9G9G - chains G and R of the 12 polymer chains in the assembly; structure by electron microscopy, 3.38 A resolution.

== Chain G ==
Molecule: CRISPR system Cms protein Csm4
From: Enterococcus italicus DSM 15952
Reference sequence: E6LHV4 (CSM4_ENTI1); residue numbers follow UniProt; this construct covers 1-307
Chain sequence (307 residues; row label = number of the first residue in the row):
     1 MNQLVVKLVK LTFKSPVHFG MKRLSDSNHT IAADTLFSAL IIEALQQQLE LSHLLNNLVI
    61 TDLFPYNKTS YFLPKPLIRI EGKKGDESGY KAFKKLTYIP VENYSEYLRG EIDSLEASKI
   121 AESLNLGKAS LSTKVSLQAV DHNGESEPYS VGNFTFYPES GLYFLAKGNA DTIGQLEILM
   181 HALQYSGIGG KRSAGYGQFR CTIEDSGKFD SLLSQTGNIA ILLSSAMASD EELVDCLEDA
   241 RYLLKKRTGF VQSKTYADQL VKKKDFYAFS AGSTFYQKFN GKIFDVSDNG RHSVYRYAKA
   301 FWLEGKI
Not modelled in the structure: 1-4, 82-88

== Chain R ==
Molecule: 45-nt RNA strand
From: Enterococcus italicus DSM 15952
Sequence (45 nucleotides; row label = number of the first residue in the row; numbers below 1 keep their minus sign (A-7 is residue -7)):
    -7 ACGAGAACAU GCGCGACAUU CCGAAGAACG CUGAAGCGCU GGGGG
Not modelled in the structure: 31-37

== How chain G and chain R interact ==
Contacting residue pairs - 65 pairs, chain G then chain R:
  His18(G) with A-4(R), salt bridge to the phosphate
  Gly20(G) with G-5(R), sugar contact; A-4(R), phosphate contact
  Met21(G) with G-5(R), sugar contact
  Lys22(G) with G-5(R), sugar contact
  Arg23(G) with G-5(R), sugar contact
  Thr35(G) with C-6(R), hydrogen bond to the phosphate; G-5(R), hydrogen bond to the phosphate
  Ser38(G) with C-6(R), hydrogen bond to the sugar
  Ala39(G) with C-6(R), base contact
  Ile41(G) with A-7(R), phosphate contact
  Ile42(G) with A-7(R), sugar contact; C-6(R), base contact
  Leu45(G) with A-7(R), base contact
  Thr133(G) with A1(R), hydrogen bond to the base
  Lys134(G) with A1(R), phosphate contact
  Val135(G) with A-1(R), hydrogen bond to the sugar; C0(R), sugar contact; A1(R), base contact; U2(R), sugar contact
  Ser136(G) with A-1(R), phosphate contact; C0(R), phosphate contact
  Leu137(G) with A-1(R), phosphate contact; C0(R), hydrogen bond to the phosphate; U2(R), sugar contact
  Gln138(G) with A-2(R), base contact; A-1(R), sugar contact; C0(R), hydrogen bond to the phosphate
  Ser146(G) with U2(R), base contact
  Glu147(G) with A-1(R), base contact
  Pro148(G) with A1(R), base contact
  Tyr149(G) with A-1(R), stacking on the base
  Ser186(G) with C-6(R), base contact
  Gly187(G) with C-6(R), hydrogen bond to the base
  Ile188(G) with C-6(R), base contact
  Gly189(G) with C-6(R), hydrogen bond to the base
  Gly190(G) with A-4(R), phosphate contact
  Lys191(G) with G-3(R), hydrogen bond to the phosphate
  Arg192(G) with C-6(R), base contact; G-3(R), salt bridge to the phosphate; A-2(R), phosphate contact
  Ser193(G) with A-2(R), hydrogen bond to the phosphate
  Arg247(G) with G-5(R), salt bridge to the phosphate
  Thr248(G) with G-5(R), base contact
  Gly249(G) with G-5(R), base contact
  Phe250(G) with C-6(R), phosphate contact; G-5(R), base contact; A-4(R), base contact
  Val251(G) with A-7(R), sugar contact; C-6(R), phosphate contact
  Gln252(G) with A-7(R), hydrogen bond to the sugar; C-6(R), hydrogen bond to the phosphate; A-4(R), hydrogen bond to the sugar; G-3(R), sugar contact
  Ser253(G) with A-7(R), hydrogen bond to the sugar
  Leu260(G) with A-4(R), base contact; G-3(R), base contact
  Lys262(G) with G-5(R), hydrogen bond to the base
  Lys263(G) with C-6(R), salt bridge to the phosphate; G-5(R), salt bridge to the phosphate
  His292(G) with A-7(R), stacking on the base
  Ser293(G) with A-7(R), base contact
  Val294(G) with A-7(R), sugar contact
  Tyr295(G) with A-7(R), sugar contact
  Arg296(G) with G-5(R), salt bridge to the phosphate
Other interface residues (no listed pair), chain G (48 interface residues in all): Leu24, Asp34, Leu183, Thr255

== Overview ==
Chain G and chain R form an interface of 48 and 10 residues respectively, with 16 hydrogen bonds, 6 salt
bridges and 2 aromatic stacking contacts. Among the polar pairs are Thr133(G)-A1(R), Gly187(G)-C-6(R) and
Gly189(G)-C-6(R).
Here chain G is CRISPR system Cms protein Csm4 and chain R is a 45-nt RNA strand, both from Enterococcus
italicus DSM 15952. Entry 9G9G (CryoEM structure of Enterococcus italicus Csm-crRNA-CTR1 complex (4.3) bound
to AMPNPP) was determined by electron microscopy together with 9G9A, 9G9B, 9G9C, 9G9D, 9G9E, 9G9F and 4
further entries from the same study.
